7TI8 - chains C and F of the 8 polymer chains in the assembly; structure by electron microscopy, 3.50 A resolution.

== Chain C ==
Protein: Replication factor C subunit 3
Organism: Saccharomyces cerevisiae
UniProtKB: P38629 (RFC3_YEAST); numbering as in UniProt (aligned over 1-340)
Amino-acid sequence (340 residues; row label = number of the first residue in the row):
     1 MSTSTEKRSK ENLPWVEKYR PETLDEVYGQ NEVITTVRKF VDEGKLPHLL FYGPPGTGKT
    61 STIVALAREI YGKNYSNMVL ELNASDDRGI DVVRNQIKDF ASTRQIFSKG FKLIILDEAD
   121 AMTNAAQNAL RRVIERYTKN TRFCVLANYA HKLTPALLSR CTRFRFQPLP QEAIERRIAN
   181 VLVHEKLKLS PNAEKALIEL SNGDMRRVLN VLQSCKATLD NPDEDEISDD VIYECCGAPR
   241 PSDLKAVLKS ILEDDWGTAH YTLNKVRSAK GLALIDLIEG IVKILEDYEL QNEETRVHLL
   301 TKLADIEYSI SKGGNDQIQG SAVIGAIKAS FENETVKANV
Disordered / not traced: 1-6, 336-340
UniProt features mapped onto this chain:
  - binding site (ATP): Val16 to Tyr19, Arg20, Tyr28, Gly53 to Ser61, Asn148, Arg206
  - modified residue: Ser2 (N-acetylserine)
Metal / ion sites: Mg2+: Thr60 (together with ATP-gamma-S)
Small-molecule neighbours:
  - ATP-gamma-S (AGS; phosphothiophosphoric acid-adenylate ester), molecule 1: Val16, Tyr19, Arg20, Pro21, Glu26, Val27, Tyr28, Pro55, Gly56, Thr57, Gly58, Lys59, Thr60, Ser61, Asn148, Leu169, Arg177, Met205, Arg206, Leu209
  - ATP-gamma-S (AGS), molecule 2: Arg131, Glu135, Arg160

== Chain F ==
Protein: Proliferating cell nuclear antigen
Organism: Saccharomyces cerevisiae
UniProtKB: P15873 (PCNA_YEAST); residues 1-258 here = UniProt positions 1-258
Amino-acid sequence (264 residues; row label = number of the first residue in the row; numbers below 1 keep their minus sign (Gly-5 is residue -5)):
    -5 GPHMASMLEA KFEEASLFKR IIDGFKDCVQ LVNFQCKEDG IIAQAVDDSR VLLVSLEIGV
    55 EAFQEYRCDH PVTLGMDLTS LSKILRCGNN TDTLTLIADN TPDSIILLFE DTKKDRIAEY
   115 SLKLMDIDAD FLKIEELQYD STLSLPSSEF SKIVRDLSQL SDSINIMITK ETIKFVADGD
   175 IGSGSVIIKP FVDMEHPETS IKLEMDQPVD LTFGAKYLLD IIKGSSLSDR VGIRLSSEAP
   235 ALFQFDLKSG FLQFFLAPKF NDEE
Disordered / not traced: -5 to 0, 257-258
Differences from the reference sequence: expression tag (-5 to 0)
UniProt features mapped onto this chain:
  - DNA-binding region: Arg61 to Arg80
  - cross-link (Glycyl lysine isopeptide (Lys-Gly)): Lys127 (interchain with G-Cter in SUMO), Lys164 (interchain with G-Cter in SUMO)

== Chain C / chain F interface ==
Pairs across the interface (27; chain C residue first):
  Asn74(C) - Asp124(F)
  Ser76(C) - Arg44(F)
  Asn77(C) - Asp124(F)  hydrogen bond
  Asn77(C) - Leu126(F)
  Val79(C) - Arg44(F)  hydrogen bond (backbone-side chain)
  Leu80(C) - Arg44(F)
  Asn95(C) - Lys210(F)
  Gln96(C) - Asp42(F)
  Gln96(C) - Ser43(F)
  Asp99(C) - Lys210(F)  salt bridge
  Asp99(C) - Tyr211(F)  hydrogen bond
  Phe100(C) - Ser43(F)
  Ser102(C) - Lys253(F)
  Ser102(C) - Phe254(F)  hydrogen bond (backbone-backbone)
  Thr103(C) - Pro252(F)
  Thr103(C) - Lys253(F)
  Arg104(C) - Glu232(F)
  Arg104(C) - Ala251(F)
  Arg104(C) - Pro252(F)  hydrogen bond (backbone-backbone)
  Ile106(C) - Arg44(F)
  Ile106(C) - Val45(F)
  Ile106(C) - Pro234(F)
  Phe107(C) - Leu126(F)  hydrophobic
  Lys109(C) - Glu232(F)
  Arg136(C) - Asp256(F)  salt bridge
  Lys139(C) - Phe254(F)
  Asn140(C) - Phe254(F)
Also at the interface, not in a pair above, chain F (18 interface residues in all): Val40, Leu46, Phe249

== In short ==
Chain C and chain F each contribute 18 residues to their interface, with 5 hydrogen bonds and 2 salt bridges.
Polar contacts include Asp99(C)-Lys210(F), Arg136(C)-Asp256(F) and Asn77(C)-Asp124(F). Chain C binds
ATP-gamma-S. UniProt lists 17 ATP-binding residues on chain C.
Here chain C is Replication factor C subunit 3 and chain F is Proliferating cell nuclear antigen, both from
Saccharomyces cerevisiae. Entry 7TI8 (Structure of the yeast clamp loader (Replication Factor C RFC) bound to
the open sliding clamp ...) was determined by electron microscopy together with 7THJ, 7THV, 7TIB, 7TIC, 7TID
and 7TKU from the same study.
